Entry 2OYH (X-ray diffraction, 2.40 A resolution); this record covers chains A and B of the 5 polymer chains in the assembly.

[Chain A]
Protein: Fibrinogen alpha chain
Source organism: Homo sapiens
Reference sequence: P02671 (FIBA_HUMAN); residues 126-191 here correspond to UniProt positions 145-210 (UniProt number = residue number + 19)
Chain sequence (66 residues; numbered 126 to 191; the number before each row is that of its first residue):
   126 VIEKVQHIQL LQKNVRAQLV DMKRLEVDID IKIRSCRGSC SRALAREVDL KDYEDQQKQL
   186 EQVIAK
Unresolved in the structure: 126, 191

[Chain B]
Protein: Fibrinogen beta chain
Source organism: Homo sapiens
Reference sequence: P02675 (FIBB_HUMAN); residues 149-461 here correspond to UniProt positions 179-491 (UniProt number = residue number + 30)
Chain sequence (313 residues; row label = number of the first residue in the row):
   149 HQLYIDETVN SNIPTNLRVL RSILENLRSK IQKLESDVSA QMEYCRTPCT VSCNIPVVSG
   209 KECEEIIRKG GETSEMYLIQ PDSSVKPYRV YCDMNTENGG WTVIQNRQDG SVDFGRKWDP
   269 YKQGFGNVAT NTDGKNYCGL PGEYWLGNDK ISQLTRMGPT ELLIEMEDWK GDKVKAHYGG
   329 FTVQNEANKY QISVNKYRGT AGNALMDGAS QLMGENRTMT IHNGMFFSTY DRDNDGWLTS
   389 DPRKQCSKED GGGWWYNRCH AANPNGRYYW GGQYTWDMAK HGTDDGVVWM NWKGSWYSMR
   449 KMSMKIRPFF PQQ
Unresolved in the structure: 149-160, 459-461
UniProt features mapped onto this chain:
  - glycosylation: Asn-364 (N-linked (GlcNAc...) asparagine)
Disulfides: Cys-201/Cys-286, Cys-211/Cys-240, Cys-394/Cys-407
Covalent attachments: glycan linked to Asn-364
Ion coordination: Ca2+: Asp-381, Asp-383, Trp-385

[Interface between chain A and chain B]
Cross-chain cystine bridges: Cys-165(A)/Cys-193(B)
Residue-residue contacts (78; chain A residue first):
  Ile-133(A) with Asn-164(B); Leu-165(B), hydrophobic; Leu-168(B), hydrophobic
  Leu-136(A) with Leu-168(B), hydrophobic
  Gln-137(A) with Asn-164(B)
  Val-140(A) with Leu-168(B), hydrophobic; Leu-172(B), hydrophobic
  Gln-143(A) with Leu-172(B); Leu-175(B)
  Leu-144(A) with Ile-171(B), hydrophobic
  Met-147(A) with Lys-178(B); Ile-179(B), hydrophobic
  Lys-148(A) with Asp-425(B), salt bridge
  Arg-149(A) with Trp-424(B), hydrogen bond (side chain-backbone); Asp-425(B), hydrogen bond (side chain-backbone); Met-426(B); Ala-427(B), hydrogen bond (side chain-backbone); Gly-430(B)
  Glu-151(A) with Lys-178(B), salt bridge; Lys-181(B), salt bridge; Leu-182(B)
  Val-152(A) with Tyr-417(B), hydrophobic; Met-426(B), hydrophobic
  Asp-153(A) with Arg-415(B), salt bridge; Lys-428(B), salt bridge
  Ile-154(A) with Leu-182(B), hydrophobic; Val-186(B), hydrophobic
  Ile-156(A) with Arg-415(B); Tyr-416(B)
  Lys-157(A) with Arg-415(B)
  Ile-158(A) with Asp-185(B); Gln-189(B)
  Arg-159(A) with Asp-257(B); Gly-258(B); Ser-259(B); Trp-418(B)
  Ser-160(A) with Gly-258(B), hydrogen bond (backbone-backbone); Ser-259(B); Val-260(B); Asp-261(B)
  Cys-161(A) with Gln-189(B); Ser-259(B)
  Arg-162(A) with Asp-257(B), salt bridge; Ser-259(B)
  Gly-163(A) with Cys-197(B), hydrogen bond (backbone-side chain); Ser-259(B), hydrogen bond (backbone-backbone); Asn-275(B), hydrogen bond (backbone-side chain)
  Ser-164(A) with Pro-196(B); Cys-197(B), hydrogen bond (backbone-backbone)
  Cys-165(A) with Tyr-192(B); Cys-193(B), disulfide; Thr-195(B); Pro-196(B); Cys-197(B), hydrogen bond (backbone-backbone)
  Ser-166(A) with Tyr-192(B), hydrogen bond (side chain-backbone); Thr-195(B), hydrogen bond (backbone-backbone); Pro-196(B); Cys-197(B)
  Arg-167(A) with Gln-189(B); Tyr-192(B)
  Ala-168(A) with Gln-189(B)
  Leu-169(A) with Asp-185(B); Gln-189(B); Tyr-192(B), hydrophobic
  Arg-171(A) with Leu-182(B); Asp-185(B), salt bridge
  Asp-177(A) with Asn-174(B), hydrogen bond; Lys-178(B)
  Tyr-178(A) with Leu-175(B), hydrophobic; Lys-178(B)
  Gln-181(A) with Ile-171(B); Asn-174(B), hydrogen bond
  Gln-184(A) with Val-167(B); Ile-171(B)
  Leu-185(A) with Ile-171(B), hydrophobic
  Val-188(A) with Thr-163(B); Asn-164(B); Val-167(B), hydrophobic
Also at the interface, not in a pair above, chain A (37 interface residues in all): Val-145, Leu-150, Glu-172

[Overview]
The chain A/chain B interface involves 37 residues from each chain; the contacts include 1 disulfide bond, 13
hydrogen bonds and 7 salt bridges. Polar contacts include Lys-148(A)/Asp-425(B), Glu-151(A)/Lys-178(B) and
Glu-151(A)/Lys-181(B). Asp-381(B), Asp-383(B) and Trp-385(B) coordinate Ca2+.
Here chain A is Fibrinogen alpha chain and chain B is Fibrinogen beta chain, both from Homo sapiens. Entry
2OYH (Crystal Structure of Fragment D of gammaD298,301A Fibrinogen with the Peptide Ligand
Gly-His-Arg-Pro-Amide) was determined by X-ray diffraction (same publication as 2OYI).
